3VWK - chains A and D of the 4 polymer chains in the assembly; structure by X-ray diffraction, 2.94 A resolution.

[Chain A]
Molecule: Antigen-presenting glycoprotein CD1d
Source organism: Homo sapiens
UniProtKB: P15813 (CD1D_HUMAN); residues 3-277 here correspond to UniProt positions 21-295 (UniProt number = residue number + 18)
Amino-acid sequence (284 residues; numbered 0 to 283; the number before each row is that of its first residue; numbering starts at 0):
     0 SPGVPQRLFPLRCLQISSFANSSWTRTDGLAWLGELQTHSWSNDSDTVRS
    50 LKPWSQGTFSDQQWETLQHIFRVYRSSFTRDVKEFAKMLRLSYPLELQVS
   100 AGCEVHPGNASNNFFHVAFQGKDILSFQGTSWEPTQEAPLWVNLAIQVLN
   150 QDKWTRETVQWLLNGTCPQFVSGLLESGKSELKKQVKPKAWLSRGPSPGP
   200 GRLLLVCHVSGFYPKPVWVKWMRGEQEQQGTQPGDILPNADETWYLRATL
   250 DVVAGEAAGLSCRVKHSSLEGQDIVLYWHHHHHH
Unresolved in the structure: 0-6, 106-110, 198-199, 222-229, 252-258, 278-283
Differences from the reference sequence: expression tag (0-2, 278-283)
Cystine bridges: Cys102-Cys166, Cys206-Cys261
Glycans and other covalent adducts: N-acetylglucosamine (NAG) linked to Asn20, Asn42
Residues lining bound ligands: 4GH (N-{(2S,3R)-1-[(4-deoxy-alpha-D-xylo-hexopyranosyl)oxy]-3-hydroxyoctadecan-2-yl}hexacosanamide): Cys12, Leu13, Gln14, Gly28, Leu29, Ala30, His38, Trp40, Val47, Trp63, Leu66, Ile69, Phe70, Val72, Tyr73, Ser76, Phe77, Asp80, Val81, Phe84, Leu90, Leu96, Val98, Ala100, Phe114, Val116, Leu124, Trp131, Trp140, Ala144, Leu148, Asp151, Trp153, Thr154, Thr157, Val158, Leu161, Leu162, Cys166, Phe169
UniProt features mapped onto this chain:
  - binding site (a D-galactosylceramide): Asp80, Asp151 to Thr154
  - glycosylation (N-linked (GlcNAc...) asparagine): Asn20, Asn42, Asn108, Asn163
From the paper describing this entry:
  - binding site for 4GH: Trp153

[Chain D]
Molecule: NKT15 T cell receptor beta-chain
Source organism: Homo sapiens
Amino-acid sequence (246 residues; numbered 0 to 247; 2 numbers in that range are skipped by the numbering (no residue carries them; nothing is unmodelled there); the number before each row is that of its first residue; numbering starts at 0):
     0 MEADIYQTPRYLVIGTGKKITLECSQTMGHDKMYWYQQDPGMELHLIHYS
    50 YGVNSTEKGDLSSE
    65 STVSRIRTEHFPLTLESARPSHTSQYLCASSGLRDRGLY
   105 EQYFGPGTRLTVTEDLKNVFPPEVAVFEPSEAEISHTQKATLVCLATGFY
   155 PDHVELSWWVNGKEVHSGVCTDPQPLKEQPALNDSRYALSSRLRVSATFW
   205 QNPRNHFRCQVQFYGLSENDEWTQDRAKPVTQIVSAEAWGRAD
Unresolved in the structure: 0-2, 247
Cystine bridges: Cys23-Cys92, Cys148-Cys213
Bound ions: Mg2+ near Asp30 (its only coordinating residue here)

[Interface between chain A and chain D]
Pairs across the interface - 8 pairs, chain A then chain D:
  Glu83(A) - Tyr48(D)  hydrogen bond
  Glu83(A) - Tyr50(D)  hydrogen bond
  Lys86(A) - Tyr48(D)  hydrogen bond
  Lys86(A) - Glu56(D)
  Met87(A) - Tyr50(D)  hydrophobic
  Arg89(A) - Asn53(D)
  Gln146(A) - Asp30(D)  hydrogen bond
  Gln150(A) - Tyr103(D)  hydrogen bond
Interface features reported in the paper:
  - residue pairs: Lys86(A)-Glu56(D), Gln150(A)-Tyr103(D), Tyr48(D)-Glu83(A), Tyr50(D)-Glu83(A)
  - interface residues, chain A: Glu83(A)
  - interface residues, chain D: Tyr48(D), Tyr50(D)

[Overview]
Chain A and chain D each contribute 6 residues to their interface; the contacts include 5 hydrogen bonds.
Polar pairs include Glu83(A)-Tyr48(D), Glu83(A)-Tyr50(D) and Lys86(A)-Tyr48(D). The paper describes contacts
between Lys86(A) and Glu56(D), Gln150(A) and Tyr103(D) and Tyr48(D) and Glu83(A) among others. The paper
reports a binding site for 4GH at Trp153(A); interface residues Glu83(A) and Tyr48(D) among others.
Chain A is Antigen-presenting glycoprotein CD1d and chain D is NKT15 T cell receptor beta-chain, both from
Homo sapiens; the structure, Ternary crystal structure of the human NKT
TCR-CD1d-4'deoxy-alpha-galactosylceramide complex, was determined by X-ray diffraction, deposited together
with 3VWJ.
